PDB entry 8CUC | X-ray diffraction, 2.09 A resolution | chains A and F of the 4 polymer chains in the assembly

[Chain A]
Molecule: 12-nt DNA strand
Sequence (12 nucleotides; row label = number of the first residue in the row):
     1 CGAAATATTAGC

[Chain F]
Molecule: Sal-like protein 4
From: Homo sapiens
UniProt: Q9UJQ4 (SALL4_HUMAN); residues 864-929 here = UniProt positions 864-929
Amino-acid sequence (68 residues; numbered 862 to 929; the number before each row is that of its first residue):
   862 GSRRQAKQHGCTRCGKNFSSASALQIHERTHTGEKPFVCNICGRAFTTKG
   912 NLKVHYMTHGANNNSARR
Unresolved in the structure: 862-867, 922-929
Construct notes: expression tag (862-863)
Curated features (UniProtKB/Swiss-Prot):
  - zinc finger: His870 to His892 (C2H2-type 7), Phe898 to His920 (C2H2-type 8)
  - cross-link: Lys896 (Glycyl lysine isopeptide (Lys-Gly) (interchain with G-Cter in SUMO2))
  - natural variant: His888 (H888R: In DRRS)
Metal / ion sites: Zn2+ site 1: Cys872, Cys875, His888, His892; Zn2+ site 2: Cys900, Cys903, His916, His920

[Interface between chain A and chain F]
Residue-residue contacts (6; chain A residue first):
  DA3(A) with Ser881(F), phosphate contact; Ala882(F), phosphate contact; Ser883(F), hydrogen bond to the phosphate
  DA5(A) with Lys910(F), salt bridge to the phosphate
  DT6(A) with Gly911(F), base contact; Lys914(F), salt bridge to the phosphate
Also at the interface, not in a pair above, chain A (4 interface residues in all): DG2

[Overview]
4 residues of chain A and 6 residues of chain F are in contact, with 1 hydrogen bond and 2 salt bridges. Polar
contacts include DA3(A)-Ser883(F), DA5(A)-Lys910(F) and DT6(A)-Lys914(F). The Zn2+ site 1 is built by
Cys872(F), Cys875(F), His888(F) and His892(F).
Here chain A is a 12-nt DNA strand and chain F is Sal-like protein 4 (Homo sapiens). Entry 8CUC (Crystal
structure analysis of SALL4 zinc finger domain in complex with DNA) was determined by X-ray diffraction.
